PDB entry 2QUK | X-ray diffraction, 2.80 A resolution | chain A

Chain A:
Protein: Tryptophanyl-tRNA synthetase
Source organism: Homo sapiens
Notes: EC 6.1.1.2
UniProtKB: P23381 (SYWC_HUMAN); residues 1-471 here = UniProt positions 1-471
Chain sequence (477 residues; row label = number of the first residue in the row):
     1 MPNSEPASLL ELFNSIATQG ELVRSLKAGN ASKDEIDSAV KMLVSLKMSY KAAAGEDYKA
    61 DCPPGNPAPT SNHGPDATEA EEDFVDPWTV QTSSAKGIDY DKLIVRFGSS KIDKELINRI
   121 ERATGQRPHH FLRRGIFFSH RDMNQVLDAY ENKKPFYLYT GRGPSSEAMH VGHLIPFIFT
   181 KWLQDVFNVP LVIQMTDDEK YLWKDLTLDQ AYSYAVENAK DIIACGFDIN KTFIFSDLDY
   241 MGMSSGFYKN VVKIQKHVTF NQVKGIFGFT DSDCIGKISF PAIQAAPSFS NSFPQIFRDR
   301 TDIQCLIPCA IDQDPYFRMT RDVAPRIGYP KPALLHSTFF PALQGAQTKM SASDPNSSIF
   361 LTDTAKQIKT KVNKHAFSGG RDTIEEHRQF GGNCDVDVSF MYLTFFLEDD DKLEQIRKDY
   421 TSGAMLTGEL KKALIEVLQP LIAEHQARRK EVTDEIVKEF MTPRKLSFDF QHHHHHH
Unresolved in the structure: 1-95, 470-477
Differences from the reference sequence: expression tag (472-477)
Curated features (UniProtKB/Swiss-Prot):
  - motif: P164 to H173 ('HIGH' region), K349 to S353 ('KMSKS' region)
  - modified residue: K154 (N6-succinyllysine), S351 (Phosphoserine)
  - natural variant: R133 (R133C: In NEDMSBA; uncertain significance), F138 (F138Y: In HMND9; uncertain significance), H257 (H257R: In HMND9; uncertain significance), D314 (D314G: In HMND9; uncertain significance), A333 (A333T: In NEDMSBA; uncertain significance), D419 (D419N: In NEDMSBA; uncertain significance), R448 (R448W: In NEDMSBA; uncertain significance), E455 (E455D: In a breast cancer sample)
From the paper describing this entry:
  - specificity-determining residues: D312 (proposed by the authors, not directly observed)
  - catalytic residues: K349 (proposed by the authors, not directly observed)

Summary:
The paper reports the catalytic residue K349; the specificity determinant D312.
Chain A is Tryptophanyl-tRNA synthetase (Homo sapiens); the structure, Crystal structures of human
tryptophanyl-tRNA synthetase in complex with ATP(putative), was determined by X-ray diffraction, deposited
together with 2QUH, 2QUI and 2QUJ.
